PDB entry 2XG6 | X-ray diffraction, 3.47 A resolution | chains D and E of the 3 polymer chains in the assembly

[Chain D (and E)]
Name: OMPC
From: Escherichia coli
Notes: chain E of this document is another copy of the same molecule, construct and numbering; everything in this record applies to it too
UniProt: Q9K597 (Q9K597_ECOLX); residues 1-343 here correspond to UniProt positions 22-364 (UniProt number = residue number + 21)
Amino-acid sequence (343 residues; each row starts with the number of its first residue):
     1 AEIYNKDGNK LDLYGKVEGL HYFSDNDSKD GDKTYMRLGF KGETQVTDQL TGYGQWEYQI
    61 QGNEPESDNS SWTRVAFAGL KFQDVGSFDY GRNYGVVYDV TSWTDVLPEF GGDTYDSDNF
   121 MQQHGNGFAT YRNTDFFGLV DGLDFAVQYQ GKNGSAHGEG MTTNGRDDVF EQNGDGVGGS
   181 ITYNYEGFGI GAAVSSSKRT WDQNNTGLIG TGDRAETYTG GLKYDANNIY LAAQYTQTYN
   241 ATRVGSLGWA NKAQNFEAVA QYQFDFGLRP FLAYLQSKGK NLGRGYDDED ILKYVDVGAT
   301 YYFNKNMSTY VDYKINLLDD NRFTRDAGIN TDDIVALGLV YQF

[Interface between chain D and chain E]
Contacting residue pairs (80):
  Ala1(D) - Tyr4(E)  hydrophobic
  Glu2(D) - Tyr4(E)
  Ile3(D) - Ile3(E)  hydrophobic
  Ile3(D) - Tyr4(E)  hydrophobic
  Leu13(D) - Leu13(E)  hydrophobic
  Val17(D) - Phe40(E)  hydrophobic
  Val17(D) - Gln55(E)
  Val17(D) - Ala76(E)
  Val17(D) - Phe77(E)
  Val17(D) - Ala78(E)
  Gly19(D) - Tyr90(E)
  Leu20(D) - Tyr90(E)
  His21(D) - Tyr90(E)  hydrogen bond
  Asp27(D) - Met161(E)
  Asp27(D) - Thr162(E)
  Asp27(D) - Thr163(E)  hydrogen bond (backbone-backbone)
  Ser28(D) - Thr163(E)  hydrogen bond (backbone-side chain)
  Asp30(D) - Thr162(E)
  Asp30(D) - Thr163(E)  hydrogen bond (backbone-backbone)
  Gly31(D) - Thr163(E)
  Asp32(D) - Tyr90(E)  hydrogen bond
  Asp32(D) - Asn126(E)
  Asp32(D) - Gly127(E)  hydrogen bond (side chain-backbone)
  Asp32(D) - Thr163(E)
  Asp32(D) - Asn164(E)
  Lys33(D) - Thr163(E)
  Thr34(D) - Ala76(E)
  Thr34(D) - Tyr90(E)
  Thr34(D) - Gly91(E)
  Met36(D) - Phe40(E)  hydrophobic
  Met36(D) - Trp56(E)  hydrophobic
  Ile60(D) - Trp56(E)  hydrophobic
  Ile60(D) - Tyr58(E)  hydrophobic
  Ile60(D) - Thr73(E)
  Gln61(D) - Thr73(E)  hydrogen bond (backbone-side chain)
  Gly62(D) - Arg92(E)
  Gly62(D) - Asn126(E)  hydrogen bond (backbone-side chain)
  Asn63(D) - Asn126(E)  hydrogen bond (backbone-side chain)
  Asn63(D) - Asn164(E)  hydrogen bond (backbone-side chain)
  Asn63(D) - Arg166(E)  hydrogen bond (backbone-side chain)
  Glu64(D) - Arg92(E)
  Glu64(D) - Asn126(E)  hydrogen bond (backbone-side chain)
  Pro65(D) - Asp118(E)
  Pro65(D) - Asn126(E)
  Pro65(D) - Arg166(E)
  Pro65(D) - Glu171(E)
  Glu66(D) - Trp72(E)  hydrogen bond
  Glu66(D) - Arg92(E)
  Glu66(D) - Ser117(E)  hydrogen bond
  Glu66(D) - Asp118(E)  hydrogen bond (backbone-side chain)
  Glu66(D) - Glu171(E)
  Ser67(D) - Glu171(E)  hydrogen bond
  Asn69(D) - Tyr58(E)
  Asn69(D) - Ser71(E)
  Asn69(D) - Trp72(E)
  Asn69(D) - Thr73(E)  hydrogen bond
  Phe303(D) - Val46(E)  hydrophobic
  Phe303(D) - Leu50(E)  hydrophobic
  Phe303(D) - Leu80(E)  hydrophobic
  Asn304(D) - Thr44(E)  hydrogen bond
  Asn304(D) - Gln45(E)
  Asn304(D) - Val46(E)
  Asn306(D) - Asn9(E)
  Asn306(D) - Thr44(E)
  Met307(D) - Thr44(E)
  Met307(D) - Gly52(E)
  Met307(D) - Tyr53(E)
  Met307(D) - Leu80(E)  hydrophobic
  Leu339(D) - Ala78(E)
  Leu339(D) - Gly79(E)
  Tyr341(D) - Asn9(E)  hydrogen bond
  Tyr341(D) - Lys10(E)
  Tyr341(D) - Gly42(E)
  Tyr341(D) - Glu43(E)  hydrogen bond (side chain-backbone)
  Tyr341(D) - Tyr53(E)
  Tyr341(D) - Gly54(E)
  Tyr341(D) - Ala78(E)
  Phe343(D) - Asn9(E)
  Phe343(D) - Leu11(E)  hydrophobic
  Phe343(D) - Phe40(E)  hydrophobic
Also at the interface, not in a pair above, chain D (37 interface residues in all): Lys29, Leu38, Ser71, Val340, Gln342
Also at the interface, not in a pair above, chain E (43 interface residues in all): Arg74, Phe88, His124

[Summary]
37 residues of chain D and 43 residues of chain E are in contact, with 20 hydrogen bonds. Polar pairs include
His21(D)-Tyr90(E), Ser28(D)-Thr163(E) and Asp32(D)-Tyr90(E).
Chain D and chain E are both OMPC (Escherichia coli); the structure, Molecular insights into clinically
isolated OmpC mutants and their role in multi-drug resistance, was determined by X-ray diffraction, deposited
together with 2XE5, 2XE1, 2XE2 and 2XE3.
